Entry 5NCL (X-ray diffraction, 3.15 A resolution); this record covers chains A and D of the 3 polymer chains in the assembly.

== Chain A ==
Molecule: Serine/threonine-protein kinase CBK1
Organism: Saccharomyces cerevisiae
Notes: EC 2.7.11.1
Reference sequence: P53894 (CBK1_YEAST); residue numbers follow UniProt; this construct covers 251-756
Amino-acid sequence (508 residues; numbered 249 to 756; the number before each row is that of its first residue):
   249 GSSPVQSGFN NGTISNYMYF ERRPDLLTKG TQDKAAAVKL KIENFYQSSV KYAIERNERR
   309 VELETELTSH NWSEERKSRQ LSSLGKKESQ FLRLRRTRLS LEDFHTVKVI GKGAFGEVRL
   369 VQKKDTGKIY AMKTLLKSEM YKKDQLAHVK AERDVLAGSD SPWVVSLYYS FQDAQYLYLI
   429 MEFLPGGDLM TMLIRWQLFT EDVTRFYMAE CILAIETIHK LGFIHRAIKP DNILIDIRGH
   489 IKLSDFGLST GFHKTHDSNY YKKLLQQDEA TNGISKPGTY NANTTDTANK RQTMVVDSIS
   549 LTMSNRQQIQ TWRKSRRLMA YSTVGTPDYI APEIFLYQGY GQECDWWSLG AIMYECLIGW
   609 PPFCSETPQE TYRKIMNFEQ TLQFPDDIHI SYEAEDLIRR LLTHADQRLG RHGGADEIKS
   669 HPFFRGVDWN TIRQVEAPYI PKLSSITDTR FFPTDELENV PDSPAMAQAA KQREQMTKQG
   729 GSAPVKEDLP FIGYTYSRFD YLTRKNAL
Disordered / not traced: 249-265, 392-406, 510-545, 715-736
Sequence notes: expression tag (249-250); engineered mutation Ala475 (Asp in P53894)
Residues lining bound ligands: AMP-PNP (ANP; phosphoaminophosphonic acid-adenylate ester): Ile358, Gly359, Gly361, Ala362, Val366, Ala379, Lys381, Val413, Met429, Glu430, Phe431, Leu432, Asp436, Lys477, Asp479, Asn480, Leu482, Thr498, Phe700
Curated features (UniProtKB/Swiss-Prot):
  - binding site (ATP): Ile358 to Val366, Lys381
From the paper describing this entry:
  - contacts within the chain: Glu336-Arg746, Arg343-Thr743
  - post-translational modification sites: Ser570, Thr743 (citing earlier work)
  - contacts within the chain: Arg343-Thr743 (from molecular simulation)

== Chain D ==
Molecule: Protein SSD1
Organism: Saccharomyces cerevisiae
Reference sequence: P24276 (SSD1_YEAST); residues 205-214 here = UniProt positions 205-214
Amino-acid sequence (10 residues; row label = number of the first residue in the row):
   205 TTEQSDFKFP
Disordered / not traced: 205-209

== Chain A / chain D interface ==
Contacting residue pairs (16; chain A residue first):
  Asp450(A) with Phe211(D); Phe213(D), hydrogen bond (side chain-backbone)
  Val451(A) with Phe211(D)
  Arg453(A) with Phe213(D); Pro214(D), hydrogen bond (side chain-backbone)
  Phe454(A) with Phe211(D), hydrophobic; Phe213(D), hydrophobic
  Phe672(A) with Pro214(D)
  Arg673(A) with Pro214(D)
  Gly674(A) with Pro214(D)
  Val675(A) with Phe213(D), hydrophobic; Pro214(D)
  Ile680(A) with Phe213(D), hydrophobic
  Glu684(A) with Phe211(D)
  Ala685(A) with Phe211(D)
  Pro686(A) with Phe211(D)
Interface residues without a listed pair, chain D (4 interface residues in all): Lys212

== Overview ==
12 residues of chain A and 4 residues of chain D are in contact; the contacts include 2 hydrogen bonds. Polar
pairs include Asp450(A)-Phe213(D) and Arg453(A)-Pro214(D). Chain A binds AMP-PNP. From the paper: modification
sites Ser570(A) and Thr743(A); contacts within the chain involving Glu336(A), Arg746(A) and Thr743(A) among
others.
Chain A is Serine/threonine-protein kinase CBK1 and chain D is Protein SSD1, both from Saccharomyces
cerevisiae; the structure, Crystal structure of the Cbk1-Mob2 kinase-coactivator complex with an SSD1 peptide,
was determined by X-ray diffraction, deposited together with 5NCN.
